4IMC - chains A and B of the 4 polymer chains in the assembly; structure by X-ray diffraction, 1.85 A resolution.

[Chain A (and B)]
Name: N-acetylneuraminate lyase
Source organism: Pasteurella multocida subsp. gallicida
Notes: EC 4.1.3.3; chain B of this document is another copy of the same molecule, construct and numbering; everything in this record applies to it too
UniProtKB: Q9CKB0 (NANA_PASMU); residues 1-293 here = UniProt positions 1-293
Chain sequence (293 residues; each row starts with the number of its first residue):
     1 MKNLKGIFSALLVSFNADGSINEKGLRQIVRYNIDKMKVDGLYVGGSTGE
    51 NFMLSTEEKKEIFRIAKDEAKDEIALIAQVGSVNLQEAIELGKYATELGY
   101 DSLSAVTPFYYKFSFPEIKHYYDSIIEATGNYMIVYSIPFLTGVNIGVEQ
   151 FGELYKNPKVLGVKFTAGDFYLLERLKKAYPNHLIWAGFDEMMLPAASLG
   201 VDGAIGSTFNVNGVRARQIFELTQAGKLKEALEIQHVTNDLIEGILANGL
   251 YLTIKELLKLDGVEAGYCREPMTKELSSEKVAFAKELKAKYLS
Disordered / not traced: 1
Swiss-Prot annotation at these positions:
  - active site: Tyr-136 (Proton donor), Lys-164 (Schiff-base intermediate with substrate)
  - binding site (aceneuramate): Ser-47, Thr-48, Tyr-136, Thr-166, Gly-188, Asp-190, Glu-191, Ser-207, Tyr-251
  - mutagenesis: Lys-164 (K164A: Binds substrate but is unable to form a Schiff base)
What the authors report for this chain:
  - catalytic residues: Ser-47 (proposed by the authors, not directly observed)
  - specificity-determining residues: Ala-187, Phe-189 (proposed by the authors, not directly observed)

[Interface between chain A and chain B]
Residue-residue contacts (41; chain A residue first):
  Gly-168(A) / Gly-168(B)
  Phe-170(A) / Phe-170(B)  hydrophobic
  Phe-170(A) / Met-192(B)  hydrophobic
  Tyr-171(A) / Glu-191(B)
  Tyr-171(A) / Met-192(B)
  Tyr-171(A) / Asn-239(B)
  Tyr-171(A) / Glu-243(B)
  Glu-174(A) / His-236(B)  salt bridge
  Glu-174(A) / Asn-239(B)  hydrogen bond
  Arg-175(A) / His-236(B)  hydrogen bond (side chain-backbone)
  Arg-175(A) / Asn-239(B)
  Arg-175(A) / Asp-240(B)  salt bridge
  Arg-175(A) / Glu-243(B)  salt bridge
  Lys-178(A) / His-236(B)
  Lys-178(A) / Asp-240(B)  salt bridge
  Glu-191(A) / Tyr-171(B)
  Met-192(A) / Phe-170(B)  hydrophobic
  Met-192(A) / Tyr-171(B)
  Leu-194(A) / Ser-198(B)
  Pro-195(A) / Pro-195(B)  hydrophobic
  Pro-195(A) / Ser-198(B)
  Pro-195(A) / Leu-199(B)  hydrophobic
  Ser-198(A) / Leu-194(B)
  Ser-198(A) / Pro-195(B)
  Ser-198(A) / Ser-198(B)
  Ser-198(A) / Leu-228(B)
  Leu-199(A) / Leu-232(B)
  Thr-223(A) / Leu-228(B)
  Gly-226(A) / Gly-226(B)
  Leu-228(A) / Thr-223(B)
  Leu-232(A) / Leu-199(B)
  His-236(A) / Glu-174(B)  salt bridge
  His-236(A) / Arg-175(B)  hydrogen bond (backbone-side chain)
  His-236(A) / Lys-178(B)
  Asn-239(A) / Tyr-171(B)
  Asn-239(A) / Glu-174(B)  hydrogen bond
  Asn-239(A) / Arg-175(B)
  Asp-240(A) / Arg-175(B)  salt bridge
  Asp-240(A) / Lys-178(B)  salt bridge
  Glu-243(A) / Tyr-171(B)
  Glu-243(A) / Arg-175(B)  salt bridge
Other interface residues (no listed pair), chain A (23 interface residues in all): Gly-200, Gln-235, Leu-246
Other interface residues (no listed pair), chain B (25 interface residues in all): Lys-177, Gly-200, Gln-235, Ile-242, Leu-246

[In short]
The interface between chain A and chain B involves 23 residues on one side and 25 on the other; the contacts
include 4 hydrogen bonds and 8 salt bridges. Among the polar pairs are Glu-174(A)/His-236(B),
Arg-175(A)/Asp-240(B) and Arg-175(A)/Glu-243(B). The paper reports the catalytic residue Ser-47(A);
specificity determinants Ala-187(A) and Phe-189(A).
Chain A and chain B are both N-acetylneuraminate lyase (Pasteurella multocida subsp. gallicida); the
structure, Crystal Structure of Pasteurella multocida N-Acetyl-D-Neuraminic acid lyase, was determined by
X-ray diffraction (same publication as 4IMD, 4IME, 4IMF and 4IMG).
